PDB entry 8EHF | electron microscopy, 3.30 A resolution | chains H and J of the 8 polymer chains in the assembly

[Chain H]
Name: DNA-directed RNA polymerase subunit alpha
Source organism: Escherichia coli
Notes: EC 2.7.7.6
UniProtKB: P0A7Z6 (RPOA_ECO57); residues 1-234 here = UniProt positions 1-234
Sequence (239 residues; row label = number of the first residue in the row):
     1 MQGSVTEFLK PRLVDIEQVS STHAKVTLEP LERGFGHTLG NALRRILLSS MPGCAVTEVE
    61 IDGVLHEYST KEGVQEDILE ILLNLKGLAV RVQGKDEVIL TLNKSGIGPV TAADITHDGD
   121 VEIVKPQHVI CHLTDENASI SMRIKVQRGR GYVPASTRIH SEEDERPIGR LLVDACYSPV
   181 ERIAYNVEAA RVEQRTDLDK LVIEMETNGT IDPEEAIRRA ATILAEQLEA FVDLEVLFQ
Not modelled in the structure: 1-4, 159-169, 236-239
Construct notes: expression tag (235-239)

[Chain J]
Name: DNA-directed RNA polymerase subunit beta'
Source organism: Escherichia coli
Notes: EC 2.7.7.6
UniProtKB: C3SIA2 (C3SIA2_ECOLX); residue numbers follow UniProt; this construct covers 2-1407
Sequence (1407 residues; numbered 1 to 1407; the number before each row is that of its first residue):
     1 VKDLLKFLKA QTKTEEFDAI KIALASPDMI RSWSFGEVKK PETINYRTFK PERDGLFCAR
    61 IFGPVKDYEC LCGKYKRLKH RGVICEKCGV EVTQTKVRRE RMGHIELASP TAHIWFLKSL
   121 PSRIGLLLDM PLRDIERVLY FESYVVIEGG MTNLERQQIL TEEQYLDALE EFGDEFDAKM
   181 GAEAIQALLK SMDLEQECEQ LREELNETNS ETKRKKLTKR IKLLEAFVQS GNKPEWMILT
   241 VLPVLPPDLR PLVPLDGGRF ATSDLNDLYR RVINRNNRLK RLLDLAAPDI IVRNEKRMLQ
   301 EAVDALLDNG RRGRAITGSN KRPLKSLADM IKGKQGRFRQ NLLGKRVDYS GRSVITVGPY
   361 LRLHQCGLPK KMALELFKPF IYGKLELRGL ATTIKAAKKM VEREEAVVWD ILDEVIREHP
   421 VLLNRAPTLH RLGIQAFEPV LIEGKAIQLH PLVCAAYNAD FDGDQMAVHV PLTLEAQLEA
   481 RALMMSTNNI LSPANGEPII VPSQDVVLGL YYMTRDCVNA KGEGMVLTGP KEAERLYRSG
   541 LASLHARVKV RITEYEKDAN GELVAKTSLK DTTVGRAILW MIVPKGLPYS IVNQALGKKA
   601 ISKMLNTCYR ILGLKPTVIF ADQIMYTGFA YAARSGASVG IDDMVIPEKK HEIISEAEAE
   661 VAEIQEQFQS GLVTAGERYN KVIDIWAAAN DRVSKAMMDN LQTETVINRD GQEEKQVSFN
   721 SIYMMADSGA RGSAAQIRQL AGMRGLMAKP DGSIIETPIT ANFREGLNVL QYFISTHGAR
   781 KGLADTALKT ANSGYLTRRL VDVAQDLVVT EDDCGTHEGI MMTPVIEGGD VKEPLRDRVL
   841 GRVTAEDVLK PGTADILVPR NTLLHEQWCD LLEENSVDAV KVRSVVSCDT DFGVCAHCYG
   901 RDLARGHIIN KGEAIGVIAA QSIGEPGTQL TMRTFHIGGA ASRAAAESSI QVKNKGSIKL
   961 SNVKSVVNSS GKLVITSRNT ELKLIDEFGR TKESYKVPYG AVLAKGDGEQ VAGGETVANW
  1021 DPHTMPVITE VSGFVRFTDM IDGQTITRQT DELTGLSSLV VLDSAERTAG GKDLRPALKI
  1081 VDAQGNDVLI PGTDMPAQYF LPGKAIVQLE DGVQISSGDT LARIPQESGG TKDITGGLPR
  1141 VADLFEARRP KEPAILAEIS GIVSFGKETK GKRRLVITPV DGSDPYEEMI PKWRQLNVFE
  1201 GERVERGDVI SDGPEAPHDI LRLRGVHAVT RYIVNEVQDV YRLQGVKIND KHIEVIVRQM
  1261 LRKATIVNAG SSDFLEGEQV EYSRVKIANR ELEANGKVGA TYSRDLLGIT KASLATESFI
  1321 SAASFQETTR VLTEAAVAGK RDELRGLKEN VIVGRLIPAG TGYAYHQDRM RRRAAGEAPA
  1381 APQVTAEDAS ASLAELLNAG LGGSDNE
Not modelled in the structure: 1-15, 934-947, 1127-1133, 1374-1407
Construct notes: expression tag (1)
Bound ions: Zn2+ site 1: C70, C72, C85, C88; Mg2+: D460, D462, D464; Zn2+ site 2: C814, C888, C895, C898

[Chain H / chain J interface]
Pairs across the interface (30):
  R44(H) - R538(J)
  L48(H) - R535(J)
  L48(H) - R538(J)
  L48(H) - S539(J)
  Y68(H) - K549(J)
  L79(H) - V526(J)  hydrophobic
  L79(H) - K549(J)
  E80(H) - R551(J)  salt bridge
  L83(H) - V526(J)
  L83(H) - L527(J)
  L83(H) - T528(J)
  L83(H) - R551(J)
  L83(H) - L569(J)  hydrophobic
  N84(H) - R551(J)
  K86(H) - V526(J)  hydrogen bond (side chain-backbone)
  K86(H) - E532(J)  salt bridge
  Y152(H) - E532(J)  hydrogen bond
  Y152(H) - R535(J)
  Y152(H) - L536(J)  hydrophobic
  Y152(H) - L541(J)  hydrophobic
  P154(H) - L541(J)  hydrophobic
  C176(H) - R535(J)
  V180(H) - R535(J)
  E181(H) - K531(J)
  E181(H) - R535(J)  hydrogen bond (backbone-side chain)
  R182(H) - E534(J)  salt bridge
  R182(H) - M581(J)
  R191(H) - D413(J)  salt bridge
  T196(H) - E443(J)
  E206(H) - K531(J)  salt bridge
Interface residues without a listed pair, chain H (20 interface residues in all): S49, D174, Q194
Interface residues without a listed pair, chain J (20 interface residues in all): A406, W409, M525

[In short]
The chain H/chain J interface involves 20 residues from each chain, with 3 hydrogen bonds and 5 salt bridges.
Polar pairs include E80(H)-R551(J), K86(H)-E532(J) and R182(H)-E534(J). C70(J), C72(J), C85(J) and C88(J) form
the Zn2+ site 1. D460(J), D462(J) and D464(J) form the Mg2+ site.
Chain H is DNA-directed RNA polymerase subunit alpha and chain J is DNA-directed RNA polymerase subunit beta',
both from Escherichia coli; the structure, Cryo-EM structure of his-elemental paused elongation complex with
an unfolded TL (1), was determined by electron microscopy together with 8EG7, 8EG8, 8EGB, 8EH8, 8EH9, 8EHA and
8EHI from the same study.
